PDB entry 4L0Z | X-ray diffraction, 2.70 A resolution | chains A and D of the 4 polymer chains in the assembly

Chain A:
Protein: Runt-related transcription factor 1
From: Mus musculus
UniProtKB: Q03347 (RUNX1_MOUSE); residues 1-242 here = UniProt positions 1-242
Amino-acid sequence (242 residues; row label = number of the first residue in the row):
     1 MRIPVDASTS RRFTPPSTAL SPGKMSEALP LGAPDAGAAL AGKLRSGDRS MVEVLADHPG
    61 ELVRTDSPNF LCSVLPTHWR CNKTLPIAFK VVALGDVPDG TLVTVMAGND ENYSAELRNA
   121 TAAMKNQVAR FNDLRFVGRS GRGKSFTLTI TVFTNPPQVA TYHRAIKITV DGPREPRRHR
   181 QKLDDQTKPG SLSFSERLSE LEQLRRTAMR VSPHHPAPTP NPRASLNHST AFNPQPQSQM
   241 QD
Disordered / not traced: 1-53, 178-189, 213-242
Sequence notes: conflict Ala-36 (Gly in Q03347), Ala-38 (Pro in Q03347), Gly-42 (Ser in Q03347)
UniProt features mapped onto this chain:
  - region (Interaction with DNA): Arg-80 to Thr-84, Arg-135 to Gly-143, Ile-168 to Arg-177
  - binding site (chloride): Asn-112, Glu-116, Arg-139, Val-170
  - modified residue: Thr-14 (Phosphothreonine), Ser-21 (Phosphoserine), Lys-24 (N6-acetyllysine), Lys-43 (N6-acetyllysine), Ser-193 (Phosphoserine), Ser-212 (Phosphoserine)
  - mutagenesis: Arg-80 (R80A: Interferes with DNA-binding), Asn-109 (N109A: Interferes with heterodimerization), Tyr-113 (Y113A: Interferes with heterodimerization), Arg-142 (R142A: Interferes with DNA-binding), Lys-144 (K144M: Interferes with DNA-binding), Thr-149 (T149A: Interferes with heterodimerization), Val-170 (V170A: No effect), Asp-171 (D171A: Interferes with DNA-binding), Arg-174 (R174A: Interferes with DNA-binding), Arg-177 (R177A: Interferes with DNA-binding)
What the authors report for this chain:
  - binding site for the 16-nt DNA strand: Arg-205
  - conformationally variable residues (order/disorder transition): Phe-194
  - mutagenesis - R205E: abolished binding to cooperative DNA binding by Ets1
  - mutagenesis - S199P: abolished binding to Ets1276-441

Chain D:
Molecule: 16-nt DNA strand
Sequence (16 nucleotides; numbered 101 to 116; the number before each row is that of its first residue):
   101 CAGAGGATGT GGCTTC

Chain A / chain D interface:
Contacting residue pairs (11):
  Arg-80(A) with DT108(D), sugar contact; DG109(D), hydrogen bond to the base
  Lys-83(A) with DT108(D), phosphate contact
  Arg-135(A) with DA107(D), salt bridge to the phosphate
  Arg-142(A) with DT115(D), hydrogen bond to the base; DC116(D), hydrogen bond to the sugar
  Arg-174(A) with DT110(D), base contact; DG111(D), hydrogen bond to the base
  Arg-177(A) with DG111(D), hydrogen bond to the base; DG112(D), hydrogen bond to the base; DC113(D), base contact
Other interface residues (no listed pair), chain A (7 interface residues in all): Asp-171

Summary:
The interface between chain A and chain D involves 7 residues on one side and 9 on the other, with 6 hydrogen
bonds and 1 salt bridge. Polar contacts include Arg-80(A)/DG109(D), Arg-142(A)/DT115(D) and
Arg-174(A)/DG111(D). From the paper: a binding site for the 16-nt DNA strand at Arg-205(A); R205E of chain A
abolishes binding to cooperative DNA binding by Ets1.
Chain A is Runt-related transcription factor 1 (Mus musculus) and chain D is a 16-nt DNA strand; the
structure, Crystal structure of Runx1 and Ets1 bound to TCR alpha promoter (crystal form 2), was determined by
X-ray diffraction together with 4L0Y and 4L18 from the same study.
